Entry 3ABS (X-ray diffraction, 2.25 A resolution); this record covers chains A and D of the 4 polymer chains in the assembly.

[Chain A]
Molecule: Ethanolamine ammonia-lyase heavy chain
Organism: Escherichia coli
Notes: EC 4.3.1.7
Reference sequence: P0AEJ6 (EUTB_ECOLI); residue numbers follow UniProt; this construct covers 1-453
Sequence (453 residues; row label = number of the first residue in the row):
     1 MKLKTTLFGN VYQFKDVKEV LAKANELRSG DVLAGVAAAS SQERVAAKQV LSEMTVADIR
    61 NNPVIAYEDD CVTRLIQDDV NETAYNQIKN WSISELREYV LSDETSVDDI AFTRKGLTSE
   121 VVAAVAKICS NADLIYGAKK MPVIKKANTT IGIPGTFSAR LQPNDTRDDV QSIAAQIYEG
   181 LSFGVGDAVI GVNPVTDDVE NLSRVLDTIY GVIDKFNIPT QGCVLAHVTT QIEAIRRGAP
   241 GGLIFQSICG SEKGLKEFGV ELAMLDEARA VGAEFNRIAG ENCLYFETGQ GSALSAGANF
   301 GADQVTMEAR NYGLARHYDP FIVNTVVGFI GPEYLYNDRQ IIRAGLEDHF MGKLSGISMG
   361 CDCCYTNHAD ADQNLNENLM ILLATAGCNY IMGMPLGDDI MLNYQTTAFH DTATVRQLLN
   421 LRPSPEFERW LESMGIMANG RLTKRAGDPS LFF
Residues lining bound ligands:
  - co-(adenin-9-yl-pentyl)-cobalamin (COY): Asn193, Pro194, Val195, Asp197, Leu225, Ala226, His227, Phe245, Gln246, Ser247, Ile248, Glu257, Phe258, Glu287, Thr288, Gly289, Ser292, Ser295, Val326, Phe329, Ile330, Tyr334, Met401, Leu402
  - ethanolamine (ETA): Arg160, Gln162, Asn193, Leu225, Glu287, Val326, Phe329, Asp362, Met392, Leu402, Tyr404
Swiss-Prot annotation at these positions:
  - binding site (substrate): Arg160 to Gln162, Asn193, Glu287, Asp362
  - binding site (adenosylcob(III)alamin): Pro194, Gln246, Ser295, Met401

[Chain D]
Molecule: Ethanolamine ammonia-lyase light chain
Organism: Escherichia coli
Notes: EC 4.3.1.7
Reference sequence: P19636 (EUTC_ECOLI); residue numbers follow UniProt; this construct covers 1-295
Sequence (306 residues; numbered -10 to 295; the number before each row is that of its first residue; numbers below 1 keep their minus sign (Met-10 is residue -10)):
   -10 MDQSSHHHHH HMDQKQIEEI VRSVMASMGQ AAPAPSEAKC ATTNCAAPVT SESCALDLGS
    50 AEAKAWIGVE NPHRADVLTE LRRSTVARVC TGRAGPRPRT QALLRFLADH SRSKDTVLKE
   110 VPEEWVKAQG LLEVRSEISD KNLYLTRPDM GRRLCAEAVE ALKAQCVANP DVQVVISDGL
   170 STDAITVNYE EILPPLMAGL KQAGLKVGTP FFVRYGRVKI EDQIGEILGA KVVILLVGER
   230 PGLGQSESLS CYAVYSPRMA TTVEADRTCI SNIHQGGTPP VEAAAVIVDL AKRMLEQKAS
   290 GINMTR
Not modelled in the structure: -10 to 43
Sequence notes: expression tag (-10 to 0)
Residues lining bound ligands: co-(adenin-9-yl-pentyl)-cobalamin (COY): Tyr133, Arg141, Leu169, Arg206, Val207, Lys208, Val226, Gly227, Glu228, Arg229, Ser239, Tyr241, Glu253, Ala254, Arg256, Cys258, Ser260, Asn261
Swiss-Prot annotation at these positions:
  - binding site (adenosylcob(III)alamin): Val207, Glu228, Cys258

[Interface between chain A and chain D]
Contacting residue pairs (46; chain A residue first):
  Lys2(A) with Ala44(D)
  Thr5(A) with Leu45(D)
  Thr6(A) with Leu45(D); Asp46(D)
  Leu7(A) with Asp46(D); Leu47(D), hydrophobic; Ala97(D), hydrophobic
  Phe8(A) with Asp46(D), hydrogen bond (backbone-side chain); Gly48(D); Ala97(D); Asp98(D); Arg101(D)
  Gly9(A) with Asp46(D), hydrogen bond (backbone-side chain)
  Ser41(A) with Ser100(D)
  Gln42(A) with Ser100(D), hydrogen bond (side chain-backbone); Arg101(D); Asp104(D), hydrogen bond
  Val45(A) with Leu93(D); Leu96(D); Ala97(D), hydrophobic
  Lys48(A) with Leu93(D); Leu96(D)
  Gln49(A) with Leu45(D), hydrogen bond (side chain-backbone); Leu47(D); Leu93(D)
  Ser52(A) with Leu93(D)
  Ser94(A) with Thr89(D), hydrogen bond
  Arg97(A) with Pro87(D), hydrogen bond (side chain-backbone); Arg88(D); Thr89(D), hydrogen bond; Leu92(D)
  Glu98(A) with Ala83(D); Arg88(D), salt bridge; Thr89(D), hydrogen bond (side chain-backbone)
  Leu101(A) with Ala83(D); Gly84(D); Arg86(D)
  Ser102(A) with Gly84(D)
  Asp103(A) with Gly84(D); Pro85(D)
  Ile128(A) with Leu92(D)
  Ser130(A) with Arg86(D), hydrogen bond
  Ala132(A) with Arg86(D)
  Asp133(A) with Arg86(D), salt bridge; Leu92(D)
  Tyr136(A) with Pro85(D)
Also at the interface, not in a pair above, chain D (21 interface residues in all): Arg82

[Summary]
Chain A and chain D form an interface of 23 and 21 residues respectively; the contacts include 10 hydrogen
bonds and 2 salt bridges. Polar contacts include Glu98(A)-Arg88(D), Asp133(A)-Arg86(D) and Phe8(A)-Asp46(D).
Chain A binds co-(adenin-9-yl-pentyl)-cobalamin and ethanolamine. Ligands of chain D:
co-(adenin-9-yl-pentyl)-cobalamin.
Chain A is Ethanolamine ammonia-lyase heavy chain and chain D is Ethanolamine ammonia-lyase light chain, both
from Escherichia coli; the structure, Crystal structure of ethanolamine ammonia-lyase from Escherichia coli
complexed with adeninylpentylcobalamin and ethanolamine, was determined by X-ray diffraction, deposited
together with 3ABO, 3ABQ and 3ABR.
